Entry 2W44 (X-ray diffraction, 2.00 A resolution); this record covers chains A and B of the 6 polymer chains in the assembly.

[Chain A]
Protein: Insulin
Source organism: Homo sapiens
UniProtKB: A6XGL2 (A6XGL2_HUMAN); residues 5-21 here correspond to UniProt positions 82-98 (UniProt number = residue number + 77)
Chain sequence (17 residues; numbered 5 to 21; the number before each row is that of its first residue):
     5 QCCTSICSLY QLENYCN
Disulfides: Cys-6/Cys-11
Small-molecule neighbours: resorcinol (RCO): Cys-6, Ser-9, Ile-10, Cys-11, Leu-16

[Chain B]
Protein: Insulin
Source organism: Homo sapiens
UniProtKB: A6XGL2 (A6XGL2_HUMAN); residues 1-29 here correspond to UniProt positions 25-53 (UniProt number = residue number + 24)
Chain sequence (29 residues; row label = number of the first residue in the row):
     1 FVNQHLCGSH LVEALYLVCG ERGFFYTPK
Bound ions: Zn2+: His-10 (together with chloride ion) (shared with 1 residue of chain D; 1 residue of chain F)
Small-molecule neighbours:
  - resorcinol (RCO), molecule 1: His-5, Leu-6, Leu-17
  - resorcinol (RCO), molecule 2: Cys-7, His-10, Leu-11, Ala-14

[How chain A and chain B interact]
Cross-chain cystine bridges: Cys-7(A)/Cys-7(B), Cys-20(A)/Cys-19(B)
Contacting residue pairs - 32 pairs, chain A then chain B:
  Gln-5(A) with Tyr-26(B); Pro-28(B); Lys-29(B), hydrogen bond (backbone-backbone)
  Cys-6(A) with Leu-11(B), hydrophobic; Pro-28(B), hydrogen bond (backbone-backbone); Lys-29(B), hydrogen bond (backbone-backbone)
  Cys-7(A) with Val-2(B); Gln-4(B), hydrogen bond (backbone-side chain); Cys-7(B), disulfide; Gly-8(B); Lys-29(B), hydrogen bond (backbone-backbone)
  Thr-8(A) with Lys-29(B)
  Leu-13(A) with Val-18(B), hydrophobic
  Leu-16(A) with Leu-11(B), hydrophobic; Ala-14(B), hydrophobic; Leu-15(B)
  Glu-17(A) with Val-18(B); Arg-22(B), salt bridge
  Asn-18(A) with Phe-25(B)
  Tyr-19(A) with Phe-24(B); Phe-25(B), hydrogen bond (backbone-backbone); Tyr-26(B); Pro-28(B)
  Cys-20(A) with Val-18(B), hydrophobic; Cys-19(B), disulfide; Arg-22(B); Gly-23(B); Phe-25(B)
  Asn-21(A) with Arg-22(B), hydrogen bond (side chain-backbone); Gly-23(B), hydrogen bond (backbone-backbone); Phe-24(B); Phe-25(B)
Other interface residues (no listed pair), chain B (17 interface residues in all): Leu-17

[Overview]
11 residues of chain A face 17 of chain B across their interface, with 2 disulfide bonds, 8 hydrogen bonds and
1 salt bridge. Polar contacts include Glu-17(A)/Arg-22(B), Gln-5(A)/Lys-29(B) and Cys-6(A)/Lys-29(B). One
resorcinol molecule is bound between chain A and chain B.
Here chain A is Insulin and chain B is Insulin, both from Homo sapiens. Entry 2W44 (Structure DeltaA1-A4
insulin) was determined by X-ray diffraction.
